PDB entry 7X1U | electron microscopy, 3.19 A resolution | chains B and D of the 6 polymer chains in the assembly

== Chain B ==
Protein: mini-G alpha q prtoein
Organism: Homo sapiens
Chain sequence (246 residues; numbered 1 to 246; the number before each row is that of its first residue):
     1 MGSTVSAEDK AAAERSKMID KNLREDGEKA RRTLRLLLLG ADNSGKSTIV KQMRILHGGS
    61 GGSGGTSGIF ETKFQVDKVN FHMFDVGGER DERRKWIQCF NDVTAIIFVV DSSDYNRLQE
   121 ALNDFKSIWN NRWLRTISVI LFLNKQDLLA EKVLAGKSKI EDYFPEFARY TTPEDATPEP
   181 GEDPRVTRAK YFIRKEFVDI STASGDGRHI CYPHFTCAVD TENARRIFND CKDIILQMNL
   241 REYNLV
Disordered / not traced: 1-5, 52-66, 179-180, 217-218, 246

== Chain D ==
Protein: ScFv16
Organism: Rattus norvegicus
Notes: antibody fragment or engineered binder
Chain sequence (251 residues; each row starts with the number of its first residue; note: 6 numbers in that range are skipped by the numbering (no residue carries them; nothing is unmodelled there); a row labelled like 118A-118R holds insertion residues (118A, then the next letters in order)):
     1 DVQLVESGGG LVQPGGSRKL SCSASGFAFS SFGMHWVRQA PEKGLEWVAY ISSGSGTIYY
    61 ADTVKGRFTI SRDDPKNTLF LQMTSLRSED TAMYYCVRSI YYYGSSPFDF WGQGTTLT
118A-118R VSSGGGGSGGGGSGGGGS
   125 DIVMTQATSS VPVTPGESVS ISCRSSKSLL HSNGNTYLYW FLQRPGQSPQ LLIYRMSNLA
   185 SGVPDRFSGS GSGTAFTLTI SRLEAEDVGV YYCMQHLEYP LTFGAGTKLE LKAAA
Disordered / not traced: 1, 17-19, 81-84, 118A-118R, 178-181, 193-194, 212-213, 225, 232-239

== How chain B and chain D interact ==
Residue-residue contacts - 15 pairs, chain B then chain D:
  Ser6(B) - His155(D)
  Ala7(B) - Leu221(D)
  Glu8(B) - Tyr101(D)
  Glu8(B) - His220(D)
  Ala11(B) - Tyr50(D)
  Ala11(B) - Tyr101(D)  hydrophobic
  Ala12(B) - Tyr101(D)
  Glu14(B) - Ser52(D)
  Glu14(B) - Ser53(D)  hydrogen bond (backbone-side chain)
  Glu14(B) - Thr57(D)
  Arg15(B) - Ser31(D)
  Arg15(B) - Ile100(D)
  Arg15(B) - Tyr102(D)
  Met18(B) - Ser53(D)
  Met18(B) - Gly54(D)  hydrogen bond (side chain-backbone)
Other interface residues (no listed pair), chain D (13 interface residues in all): Tyr161

== In short ==
Chain B and chain D form an interface of 8 and 13 residues respectively; the contacts include 2 hydrogen
bonds. Polar pairs include Glu14(B)-Ser53(D) and Met18(B)-Gly54(D).
Here chain B is mini-G alpha q prtoein (Homo sapiens) and chain D is ScFv16 (Rattus norvegicus). Entry 7X1U
(Structure of Thyrotropin-Releasing Hormone Receptor bound with an Endogenous Peptide Agonist TRH) was
determined by electron microscopy (same publication as 7X1T).
